7LBO - chains A and C of the 4 polymer chains in the assembly; structure by X-ray diffraction, 2.50 A resolution.

# Chain A
Molecule: Baculoviral IAP repeat-containing protein 5
Organism: Homo sapiens
UniProt: O15392 (BIRC5_HUMAN); residue numbers follow UniProt; this construct covers 1-142
Amino-acid sequence (146 residues; numbered -3 to 142; the number before each row is that of its first residue; numbers below 1 keep their minus sign (Gly-3 is residue -3)):
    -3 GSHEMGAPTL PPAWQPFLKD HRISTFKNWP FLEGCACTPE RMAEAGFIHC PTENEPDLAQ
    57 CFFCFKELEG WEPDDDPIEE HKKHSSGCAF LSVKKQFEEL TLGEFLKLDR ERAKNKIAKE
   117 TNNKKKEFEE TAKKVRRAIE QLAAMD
Not modelled in the structure: -3 to 4, 142
Construct notes: expression tag (-3 to 0)
Swiss-Prot annotation at these positions:
  - binding site (Zn(2+)): Cys57, Cys60, His77, Cys84
  - site: Glu126 (Interaction with FBXL7)
  - modified residue: Ser20 (Phosphoserine), Lys23 (N6-acetyllysine), Thr34 (Phosphothreonine), Thr48 (Phosphothreonine), Lys90 (N6-acetyllysine), Lys110 (N6-acetyllysine), Lys112 (N6-acetyllysine), Lys115 (N6-acetyllysine), Thr117 (Phosphothreonine), Lys121 (N6-acetyllysine), Lys129 (N6-acetyllysine)
  - natural variant: Lys129 (K129E: Loss of acetylation)
  - mutagenesis: Arg18 (R18A: Disrupts interaction with histone H3pT3, no effect on interaction with INCENP), Lys23 (K23R: Increases ubiquitination and blocks dissociation from centromeres; when associated with R-62; R-78 and R-79), Trp25 (W25A: Disrupts interaction with histone H3pT3, no effect on interaction with INCENP), Cys33 (C33R: Disrupts interaction with histone H3pT3, no effect on interaction with INCENP), Thr34 (T34A: Loss of LAMTOR5 binding; T34E: Higher affinity for LAMTOR5 binding), Thr48 (T48A/E: Localizes normally during mitosis but cannot support cell proliferation. Increased affinity for CDCA8/borealin), Cys57 (C57A: Disrupts interaction with histone H3pT3, no effect on interaction with INCENP), Lys62 (K62R: Increases ubiquitination and blocks dissociation from centromeres; when associated with R-23; R-78 and R-79), Glu65 (E65A: Almost abolishes RAN-binding. Does not disrupt binding to AURKB or CDCA8. Disrupts mitotic spindle assembly. Does not disrupt nuclear export), Trp67 (W67A: Disrupts interaction with histone H3pT3, no effect on interaction with INCENP), Asp70 (D70A: No change. Loss of interaction with AURKB; when associated with A-71), Asp71 (D71A: No change. Loss of interaction with AURKB; when associated with A-70), 7 further mutagenesis entries in UniProt
Ion coordination: Zn2+: Cys57, Cys60, His77, Cys84

# Chain C
Molecule: histone H3 T3phK4me1 peptide
UniProt: P68431 (H31_HUMAN); residues 1-12 here correspond to UniProt positions 2-13 (UniProt number = residue number + 1)
Amino-acid sequence (12 residues; row label = number of the first residue in the row):
     1 ARTKQTARKS TG
Not modelled in the structure: 6-12
Modified positions: Thr3 (phosphothreonine; TPO); Lys4 (N-methyl-lysine; MLZ)
Swiss-Prot annotation at these positions:
  - modified residue: Arg2 (Asymmetric dimethylarginine), Thr3 (Phosphothreonine), Lys4 (Allysine), Gln5 (5-glutamyl dopamine), Thr6 (Phosphothreonine), Arg8 (Citrulline), Lys9 (N6,N6,N6-trimethyllysine), Ser10 (ADP-ribosylserine), Thr11 (Phosphothreonine)
From the paper describing this entry:
  - post-translational modification sites: Thr3 (citing earlier work)

# How chain A and chain C interact
Pairs across the interface (17):
  Glu51(A) - Lys4(C)
  Leu54(A) - Lys4(C)
  Lys62(A) - Thr3(C)
  Glu63(A) - Thr3(C)
  Glu63(A) - Lys4(C)  hydrogen bond (backbone-backbone)
  Leu64(A) - Arg2(C)
  Leu64(A) - Thr3(C)
  Glu65(A) - Ala1(C)
  Glu65(A) - Arg2(C)  hydrogen bond (backbone-backbone)
  Glu65(A) - Thr3(C)
  Glu65(A) - Lys4(C)
  Gly66(A) - Ala1(C)
  Trp67(A) - Ala1(C)  hydrophobic
  Asp71(A) - Ala1(C)  hydrogen bond (side chain-backbone)
  Glu76(A) - Ala1(C)  hydrogen bond (side chain-backbone)
  His80(A) - Ala1(C)  hydrogen bond (side chain-backbone)
  His80(A) - Thr3(C)
Interface residues without a listed pair, chain C (5 interface residues in all): Gln5

# Summary
11 residues of chain A face 5 of chain C across their interface; the contacts include 5 hydrogen bonds. Polar
pairs include Asp71(A)-Ala1(C), Glu76(A)-Ala1(C) and His80(A)-Ala1(C). The Zn2+ site is built by Cys57(A),
Cys60(A), His77(A) and Cys84(A). UniProt lists 4 Zn2+-binding residues and 20 mutagenesis sites on chain A.
From the paper: a modification site at Thr3(C).
Chain A is Baculoviral IAP repeat-containing protein 5 (Homo sapiens) and chain C is histone H3 T3phK4me1
peptide; the structure, Crystal structure of human Survivin bound to histone H3 T3phK4me1 peptide, was
determined by X-ray diffraction together with 7LBK, 7LBP and 7LBQ from the same study.
